PDB entry 9N3D | X-ray diffraction, 1.70 A resolution | chain A

Chain A:
Protein: Metacaspase-9
Source organism: Arabidopsis thaliana
Notes: EC 3.4.22.-
UniProt: Q9FYE1 (MCA9_ARATH); numbering as in UniProt (aligned over 1-325)
Chain sequence (325 residues; numbered 1 to 325; the number before each row is that of its first residue):
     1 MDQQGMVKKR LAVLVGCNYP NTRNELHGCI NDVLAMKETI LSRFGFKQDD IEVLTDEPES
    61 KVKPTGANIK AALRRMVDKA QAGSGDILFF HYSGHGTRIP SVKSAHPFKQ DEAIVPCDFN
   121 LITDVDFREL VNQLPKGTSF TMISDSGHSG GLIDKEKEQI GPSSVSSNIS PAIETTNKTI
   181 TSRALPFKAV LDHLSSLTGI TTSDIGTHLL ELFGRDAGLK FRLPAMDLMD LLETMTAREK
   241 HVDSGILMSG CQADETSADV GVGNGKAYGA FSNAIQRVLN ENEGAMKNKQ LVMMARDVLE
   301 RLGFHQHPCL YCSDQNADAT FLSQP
Not modelled in the structure: 1-5, 101-107, 167-170
Construct notes: engineered mutation Gly147 (Cys in Q9FYE1)
Curated features (UniProtKB/Swiss-Prot):
  - active site: His95
  - site: Cys29 (S-nitrosylation-insensitive cysteine), Arg183, Ala184 (Cleavage)
  - glycosylation: Asn177 (N-linked (GlcNAc...) asparagine)
  - mutagenesis: Cys29 (C29A: Reduced proteolytic activity)
What the authors report for this chain:
  - contacts within the chain: Glu112-Asp124 (hydrogen bond), His95-Arg183, Phe119-His193 (pi stacking), Thr198-His208, Thr202-His208, Gln252-Glu255, His148-Glu255 (backbone contact), Thr175-His305, His305-His307 (backbone contact)
  - conformationally variable residues (side-chain flip): His208
  - catalytic residues: His95
  - mutagenesis - C147G: abolished catalytic activity
  - mutagenesis - E112K: increased catalytic activity on GST-PROPEP1
  - mutagenesis - E112K, H193A, H208A: increased catalytic activity (GRRase activity)
  - mutagenesis - E255A, H307A: decreased catalytic activity (GRRase activity)
  - mutagenesis - E255A, H307A: decreased catalytic activity on GST-PROPEP1
  - mutagenesis - H307A: increased catalytic activity on basic pHs from 7.6 to 9.6

Summary:
From UniProt: active-site residue His95 and one mutagenesis site. The paper reports the catalytic residue
His95; E112K, H193A and H208A increase catalytic activity (GRRase activity); 6 substitutions were tested in
all.
Chain A is Metacaspase-9 (Arabidopsis thaliana); the structure, Crystal structure of Arabidopsis metacaspase 9
C147G at pH 4.2, was determined by X-ray diffraction together with 9N3E and 9N3F from the same study.
